PDB entry 4UYJ | X-ray diffraction, 3.35 A resolution | chains D and S of the 3 polymer chains in the assembly

Chain D:
Molecule: Signal recognition particle 14 kDa protein
Source organism: Homo sapiens
UniProtKB: P37108 (SRP14_HUMAN); residues 1-107 here = UniProt positions 1-107
Sequence (107 residues; numbered 1 to 107; the number before each row is that of its first residue):
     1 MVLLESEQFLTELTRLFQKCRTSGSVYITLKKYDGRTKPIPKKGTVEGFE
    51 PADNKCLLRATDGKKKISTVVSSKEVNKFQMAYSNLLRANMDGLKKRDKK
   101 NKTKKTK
Disordered / not traced: 40-50, 95-107
Modified / non-standard residues: Mse1 (selenomethionine; parent Met); Mse81 (selenomethionine; parent Met); Mse91 (selenomethionine; parent Met)
UniProt features mapped onto this chain:
  - modified residue: Tyr27 (Phosphotyrosine)

Chain S:
Molecule: Srp RNA
Notes: fragment: alu domain, residues 1-89 and residues 289-314
Sequence (110 nucleotides; row label = number of the first residue in the row):
     6 GGGGCUAGGCCGGGGGGUUCGGCGUCCCCUGUAACCGGAAACCGCCGAUA
    56 UGCCGGGGCCGAAGCCCGAGGGGCGGUUCCCGUAAGGGUUCCCACCCUCG
   106 GGCGUGCCUC
Modified / non-standard residues: CCC (cytidine-5'-phosphate-2',3'-cyclic phosphate) at position 115
Differences from the reference sequence: conflict U88 (A in 527046612); expression tag (6)

How chain D and chain S interact:
Contacting residue pairs - 26 pairs, chain D then chain S:
  Mse1(D) - U37(S)  base contact
  Mse1(D) - A39(S)  phosphate contact
  Mse1(D) - C40(S)  hydrogen bond to the phosphate
  Mse1(D) - C41(S)  hydrogen bond to the phosphate
  Ser23(D) - C33(S)  phosphate contact
  Gly24(D) - C33(S)  hydrogen bond to the phosphate
  Ser25(D) - C34(S)  hydrogen bond to the phosphate
  Tyr27(D) - C34(S)  phosphate contact
  Tyr27(D) - U35(S)  hydrogen bond to the phosphate
  Thr29(D) - U37(S)  phosphate contact
  Lys31(D) - U37(S)  salt bridge to the phosphate
  Lys31(D) - A38(S)  salt bridge to the phosphate
  Tyr33(D) - A38(S)  sugar contact
  Arg36(D) - A38(S)  salt bridge to the phosphate
  Thr37(D) - A38(S)  base contact
  Lys38(D) - A38(S)  base contact
  Lys38(D) - C64(S)  phosphate contact
  Lys38(D) - C65(S)  salt bridge to the phosphate
  Pro39(D) - A38(S)  base contact
  Leu57(D) - A38(S)  sugar contact
  Arg59(D) - U37(S)  salt bridge to the phosphate
  Arg59(D) - A38(S)  salt bridge to the phosphate
  Arg59(D) - A39(S)  salt bridge to the phosphate
  Lys66(D) - G36(S)  hydrogen bond to the base
  Lys66(D) - U37(S)  hydrogen bond to the base
  Lys66(D) - C40(S)  salt bridge to the phosphate
Interface residues without a listed pair, chain D (18 interface residues in all): Gly63, Lys64, Ser68
Interface residues without a listed pair, chain S (13 interface residues in all): C31, C32

Overview:
18 residues of chain D and 13 residues of chain S are in contact, with 7 hydrogen bonds and 8 salt bridges.
Polar contacts include Lys66(D)-G36(S), Lys66(D)-U37(S) and Mse1(D)-C40(S).
Chain D is Signal recognition particle 14 kDa protein (Homo sapiens) and chain S is Srp RNA; the structure,
Crystal structure of a Signal Recognition Particle Alu domain in the elongation arrest conformation, was
determined by X-ray diffraction together with 4UYK from the same study.
